PDB entry 7YHN | X-ray diffraction, 2.60 A resolution | chains B and C of the 5 polymer chains in the assembly

== Chain B ==
Protein: Tubulin beta chain
Organism: Sus scrofa
UniProtKB: P02554 (TBB_PIG); numbering as in UniProt (aligned over 1-445)
Amino-acid sequence (445 residues; each row starts with the number of its first residue):
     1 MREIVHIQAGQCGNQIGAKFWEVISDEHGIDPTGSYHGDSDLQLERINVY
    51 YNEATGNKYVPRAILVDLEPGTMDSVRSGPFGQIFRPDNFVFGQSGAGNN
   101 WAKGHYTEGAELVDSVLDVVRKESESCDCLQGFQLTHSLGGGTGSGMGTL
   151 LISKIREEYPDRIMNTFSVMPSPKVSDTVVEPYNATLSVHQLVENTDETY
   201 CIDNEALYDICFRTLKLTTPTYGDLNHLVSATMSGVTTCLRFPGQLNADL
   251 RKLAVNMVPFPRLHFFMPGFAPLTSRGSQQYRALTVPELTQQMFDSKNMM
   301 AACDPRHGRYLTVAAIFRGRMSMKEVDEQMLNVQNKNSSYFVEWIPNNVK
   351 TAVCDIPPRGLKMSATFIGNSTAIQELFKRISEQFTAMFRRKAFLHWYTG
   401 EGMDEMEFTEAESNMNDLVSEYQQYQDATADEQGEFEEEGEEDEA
Unresolved in the structure: 1, 276-283, 429-445
Differences from the reference sequence: conflict Thr-55 (Ala in P02554), Met-170 (Val in P02554), Ser-296 (Ala in P02554), Ile-316 (Val in P02554)
Small-molecule neighbours:
  - GDP (guanosine-5'-diphosphate): Ala-9, Gly-10, Gln-11, Cys-12, Gly-13, Gln-15, Ile-16, Asp-67, Ser-138, Gly-140, Gly-141, Gly-142, Thr-143, Gly-144, Val-169, Pro-171, Val-175, Ser-176, Asp-177, Glu-181, Asn-204, Leu-207, Tyr-222, Leu-225, Asn-226
  - IUK (4-methyl-3-[(4-methylphenyl)sulfonylamino]-N-[(6-methylpyridin-3-yl)methyl]benzamide): Asn-165, Glu-198, Tyr-200, Val-236, Cys-239, Leu-240, Asn-247, Ala-248, Asp-249, Leu-250, Lys-252, Leu-253, Asn-256, Met-257, Thr-312, Val-313, Ala-314, Ala-315, Ile-316, Asn-348, Lys-350, Thr-351, Ala-352
Swiss-Prot annotation at these positions:
  - motif: Met-1 to Ile-4 (MREI motif)
  - binding site (GTP): Gln-11, Glu-69, Ser-138, Gly-142, Thr-143, Gly-144, Asn-204, Asn-226
  - binding site (Mg(2+)): Glu-69
  - modified residue: Ser-40 (Phosphoserine), Lys-58 (N6-acetyllysine), Ser-172 (Phosphoserine), Thr-285 (Phosphothreonine), Thr-290 (Phosphothreonine), Arg-318 (Omega-N-methylarginine), Glu-438 (5-glutamyl polyglutamate)
  - cross-link (Glycyl lysine isopeptide (Lys-Gly)): Lys-58 (interchain with G-Cter in ubiquitin), Lys-324 (interchain with G-Cter in ubiquitin)
  - natural variant: His-37 (H37V: In 2nd form), Asn-48 (N48S: In 2nd form), Ser-275 (S275A: In 2nd form)

== Chain C ==
Protein: Tubulin alpha-1B chain
Organism: Sus scrofa
UniProtKB: Q2XVP4 (TBA1B_PIG); residue numbers follow UniProt; this construct covers 1-451
Amino-acid sequence (451 residues; row label = number of the first residue in the row):
     1 MRECISIHVGQAGVQIGNACWELYCLEHGIQPDGQMPSDKTIGGGDDSFN
    51 TFFSETGAGKHVPRAVFVDLEPTVIDEVRTGTYRQLFHPEQLITGKEDAA
   101 NNYARGHYTIGKEIIDLVLDRIRKLADQCTGLQGFLVFHSFGGGTGSGFT
   151 SLLMERLSVDYGKKSKLEFSIYPAPQVSTAVVEPYNSILTTHTTLEHSDC
   201 AFMVDNEAIYDICRRNLDIERPTYTNLNRLISQIVSSITASLRFDGALNV
   251 DLTEFQTNLVPYPRIHFPLATYAPVISAEKAYHEQLSVAEITNACFEPAN
   301 QMVKCDPRHGKYMACCLLYRGDVVPKDVNAAIATIKTKRSIQFVDWCPTG
   351 FKVGINYQPPTVVPGGDLAKVQRAVCMLSNTTAIAEAWARLDHKFDLMYA
   401 KRAFVHWYVGEGMEEGEFSEAREDMAALEKDYEEVGVDSVEGEGEEEGEE
   451 Y
Unresolved in the structure: 280-285, 440-451
Bound ions: Mg2+ site 1: Asp-39, Thr-41, Gly-44, Glu-55; Mg2+ site 2: Asn-249, Glu-254
Small-molecule neighbours:
  - GTP (guanosine-5'-triphosphate): Gly-10, Gln-11, Ala-12, Gln-15, Ile-16, Asp-69, Asp-98, Ala-99, Ala-100, Asn-101, Ser-140, Gly-142, Gly-143, Gly-144, Thr-145, Gly-146, Ile-171, Val-177, Thr-179, Glu-183, Asn-206, Tyr-224, Asn-228, Ile-231
  - IUK (4-methyl-3-[(4-methylphenyl)sulfonylamino]-N-[(6-methylpyridin-3-yl)methyl]benzamide): Asn-101, Thr-179, Val-181
Swiss-Prot annotation at these positions:
  - motif: Met-1 to Cys-4 (MREC motif)
  - active site: Glu-254
  - binding site (GTP): Gly-10, Gln-11, Ala-12, Gln-15, Glu-71, Ala-99, Ser-140, Gly-143, Gly-144, Thr-145, Gly-146, Thr-179, Glu-183, Asn-206, Tyr-224, Asn-228, Leu-252
  - binding site (Mg(2+)): Glu-71
  - site: Tyr-451 (Involved in polymerization)
  - modified residue: Lys-40 (N6,N6,N6-trimethyllysine), Ser-48 (Phosphoserine), Ser-232 (Phosphoserine), Tyr-282 (3'-nitrotyrosine), Arg-339 (Omega-N-methylarginine), Ser-439 (Phosphoserine), Glu-443 (5-glutamyl polyglutamate), Glu-445 (5-glutamyl polyglutamate), Tyr-451 (3'-nitrotyrosine)
  - cross-link (Glycyl lysine isopeptide (Lys-Gly)): Lys-326 (interchain with G-Cter in ubiquitin), Lys-370 (interchain with G-Cter in ubiquitin)

== Chain B / chain C interface ==
Contacting residue pairs (53):
  Glu-69(B) with Arg-2(C), salt bridge; Asn-249(C), hydrogen bond
  Gln-94(B) with Met-1(C); Arg-2(C), hydrogen bond (backbone-side chain)
  Gly-98(B) with Thr-253(C); Thr-257(C), hydrogen bond (backbone-side chain)
  Asn-99(B) with Glu-254(C), hydrogen bond; Asn-258(C), hydrogen bond; Lys-352(C), hydrogen bond
  Pro-173(B) with Lys-336(C); Thr-349(C)
  Lys-174(B) with Asn-329(C), hydrogen bond (backbone-side chain)
  Ser-176(B) with Phe-351(C)
  Asp-177(B) with Lys-352(C), salt bridge
  Thr-178(B) with Asn-258(C), hydrogen bond; Thr-349(C)
  Val-179(B) with Asn-258(C), hydrogen bond (backbone-side chain); Thr-349(C), hydrogen bond (backbone-side chain)
  Glu-181(B) with Thr-349(C)
  Tyr-208(B) with Asn-329(C), hydrogen bond
  Thr-219(B) with Lys-326(C); Asn-329(C); Ala-330(C)
  Gln-384(B) with Pro-348(C)
  Ala-387(B) with Asp-345(C); Trp-346(C)
  Met-388(B) with Trp-346(C); Pro-348(C)
  Arg-390(B) with Ser-439(C), hydrogen bond
  Arg-391(B) with Tyr-262(C), hydrogen bond (backbone-side chain); Trp-346(C); Glu-434(C), hydrogen bond (side chain-backbone); Val-435(C); Val-437(C), hydrogen bond (side chain-backbone); Asp-438(C); Ser-439(C), hydrogen bond
  Lys-392(B) with Tyr-262(C)
  Ala-393(B) with Pro-261(C); Tyr-262(C), hydrogen bond (backbone-side chain); Trp-346(C), hydrophobic
  Phe-394(B) with Thr-257(C); Asn-258(C); Val-260(C); Pro-261(C), hydrogen bond (backbone-backbone); Trp-346(C), hydrophobic
  His-396(B) with Val-260(C), hydrogen bond (side chain-backbone); Pro-261(C); Tyr-262(C); Pro-263(C)
  Trp-397(B) with Gln-256(C), hydrogen bond (side chain-backbone); Thr-257(C); Val-260(C), hydrogen bond (side chain-backbone)
  Gly-400(B) with Lys-163(C), hydrogen bond (backbone-side chain)
Also at the interface, not in a pair above, chain B (31 interface residues in all): Gln-11, Pro-70, Val-175, Val-180, Pro-182, Pro-220, Thr-221
Also at the interface, not in a pair above, chain C (34 interface residues in all): Asp-199, Ala-247, Leu-248, Leu-259, Met-313, Gly-350

== Summary ==
The interface between chain B and chain C involves 31 residues on one side and 34 on the other; the contacts
include 22 hydrogen bonds and 2 salt bridges. Polar pairs include Glu-69(B)/Arg-2(C), Asp-177(B)/Lys-352(C)
and Glu-69(B)/Asn-249(C). Chain B binds GDP and compound IUK.
Chain B is Tubulin beta chain and chain C is Tubulin alpha-1B chain, both from Sus scrofa; the structure,
Anti-tumor agent Y48 in complex with tubulin, was determined by X-ray diffraction.
